8TMG - chains B and C of the 9 polymer chains in the assembly; structure by electron microscopy, 3.00 A resolution.

# Chain B (and C)
Name: Cobalt/magnesium transport protein CorA
Organism: Thermotoga maritima
Notes: chain C of this document is another copy of the same molecule, construct and numbering; everything in this record applies to it too
UniProt: Q9WZ31 (CORA_THEMA); residue numbers follow UniProt; this construct covers 1-351
Amino-acid sequence (373 residues; numbered -21 to 351; the number before each row is that of its first residue; numbers below 1 keep their minus sign (Met-21 is residue -21)):
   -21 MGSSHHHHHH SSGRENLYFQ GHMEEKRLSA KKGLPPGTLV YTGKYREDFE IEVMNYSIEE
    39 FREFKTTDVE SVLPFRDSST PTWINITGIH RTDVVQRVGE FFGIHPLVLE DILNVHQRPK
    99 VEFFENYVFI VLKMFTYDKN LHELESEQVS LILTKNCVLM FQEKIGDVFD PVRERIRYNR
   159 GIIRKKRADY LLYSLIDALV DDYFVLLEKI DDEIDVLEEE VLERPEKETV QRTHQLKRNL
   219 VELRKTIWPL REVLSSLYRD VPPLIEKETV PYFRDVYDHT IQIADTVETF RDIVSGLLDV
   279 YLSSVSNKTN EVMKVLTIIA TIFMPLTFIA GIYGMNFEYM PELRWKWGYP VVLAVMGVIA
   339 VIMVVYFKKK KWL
Not modelled in the structure: -21 to 2 (chain C: -21 to 16)
Construct notes: initiating methionine (-21); expression tag (-20 to 0)
UniProt features mapped onto this chain:
  - motif: Gly312 to Asn314 (Probable selectivity filter)
  - site: Asn288 (Essential for ion permeation), Leu294 (Important for closing the ion permeation pathway in the closed state), Thr295 (Threonine that confers selectivity for Co(2+) transport)

# How chain B and chain C interact
Contacting residue pairs (53; chain B residue first):
  Asp189(B) - Arg222(C)  salt bridge
  Asp190(B) - Lys223(C)
  Asp193(B) - Val219(C)
  Asp193(B) - Lys223(C)
  Glu196(B) - Lys215(C)  salt bridge
  Glu197(B) - Val219(C)
  Leu200(B) - His212(C)
  Leu200(B) - Leu276(C)  hydrophobic
  Leu200(B) - Leu280(C)  hydrophobic
  Ser281(B) - Leu280(C)  hydrogen bond (side chain-backbone)
  Ser281(B) - Val283(C)
  Ser284(B) - Val283(C)
  Asn285(B) - Val283(C)
  Asn288(B) - Val283(C)  hydrogen bond (side chain-backbone)
  Asn288(B) - Lys286(C)
  Asn288(B) - Thr287(C)  hydrogen bond
  Met291(B) - Val290(C)
  Met291(B) - Met291(C)  hydrophobic
  Met291(B) - Leu294(C)  hydrophobic
  Lys292(B) - Lys205(C)
  Lys292(B) - Lys286(C)
  Lys292(B) - Val290(C)
  Leu294(B) - Leu294(C)  hydrophobic
  Thr295(B) - Val290(C)
  Thr295(B) - Val293(C)
  Thr295(B) - Leu294(C)
  Thr299(B) - Ile297(C)
  Met302(B) - Ala298(C)  hydrophobic
  Pro303(B) - Phe301(C)  hydrophobic
  Phe306(B) - Leu304(C)
  Phe306(B) - Thr305(C)
  Phe306(B) - Ala308(C)  hydrophobic
  Phe306(B) - Met334(C)  hydrophobic
  Gly309(B) - Ala308(C)
  Gly312(B) - Gly312(C)
  Met313(B) - Ala308(C)
  Met313(B) - Tyr311(C)
  Met313(B) - Gly312(C)
  Asn314(B) - Tyr311(C)  hydrogen bond (backbone-backbone)
  Asn314(B) - Gly312(C)
  Asn314(B) - Met313(C)
  Asn314(B) - Asn314(C)  hydrogen bond
  Asn314(B) - Met318(C)
  Phe315(B) - Tyr311(C)  hydrophobic
  Phe315(B) - Met318(C)  hydrophobic
  Phe315(B) - Glu320(C)
  Phe315(B) - Tyr327(C)  hydrophobic
  Glu316(B) - Leu321(C)
  Tyr317(B) - Lys324(C)  hydrogen bond
  Tyr317(B) - Trp325(C)
  Met318(B) - Tyr327(C)
  Trp350(B) - Val290(C)  hydrophobic
  Trp350(B) - Val293(C)  hydrophobic
Interface residues without a listed pair, chain B (32 interface residues in all): Val278, Ser282, Ile310, Lys348, Lys349
Interface residues without a listed pair, chain C (39 interface residues in all): Arg216, Tyr279, Glu289, Met302, Trp323, Gly326, Val330

# In short
32 residues of chain B and 39 residues of chain C are in contact, with 6 hydrogen bonds and 2 salt bridges.
Polar pairs include Asp189(B)-Arg222(C), Glu196(B)-Lys215(C) and Ser281(B)-Leu280(C).
Both chains are Cobalt/magnesium transport protein CorA (Thermotoga maritima). Entry 8TMG (Cryo-EM structure
of CorA in complex with conformation-specific synthetic antibody C18 and 100 uM MgCl2, State ...) was
determined by electron microscopy.
